PDB entry 3FMT | X-ray diffraction, 2.98 A resolution | chains B and D of the 4 polymer chains in the assembly

[Chain B]
Name: Protein seqA
Organism: Escherichia coli
Notes: fragment: SeqAdelta(41-59)
UniProtKB: P0AFY8 (SEQA_ECOLI); residue numbers follow UniProt; this construct covers 1-40, 60-181
Chain sequence (162 residues; row label = number of the first residue in the row; note: 19 numbers in that range are skipped by the numbering (no residue carries them; nothing is unmodelled there)):
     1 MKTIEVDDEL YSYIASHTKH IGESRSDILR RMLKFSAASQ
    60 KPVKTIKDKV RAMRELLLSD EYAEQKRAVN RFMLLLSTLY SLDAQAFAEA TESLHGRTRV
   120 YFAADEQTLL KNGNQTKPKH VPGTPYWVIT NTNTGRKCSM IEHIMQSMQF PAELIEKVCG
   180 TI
Not modelled in the structure: 36-40
Differences from the reference sequence: engineered mutation Arg25 (Ala in P0AFY8)
Reported in the primary citation:
  - conformationally variable residues (order/disorder transition): Lys34, Ser36 to Gln40
  - binding site for the 22-nt DNA strand: Asn150, Asn152
  - mutagenesis - R70S/R73S: decreased growth
  - self-association interface (contacts with another copy of this molecule); pairs are residue here / residue on that copy: Glu9-Arg30 (hydrogen bond), Arg30-Asp7
  - mutagenesis - D7K, E9K: abolished binding to pairs of GATC sites (citing earlier work)

[Chain D]
Molecule: 22-nt DNA strand
Sequence (22 nucleotides; numbered 1 to 22; the number before each row is that of its first residue):
     1 TCTAAGGATC CCGCCGATCG AC
Not modelled in the structure: 2

[How chain B and chain D interact]
Contacting residue pairs (18; chain B residue first):
  Gly115(B) with DC15(D), phosphate contact; DG16(D), phosphate contact
  Arg116(B) with DG13(D), base contact; DC14(D), base contact; DC15(D), hydrogen bond to the sugar; DG16(D), hydrogen bond to the phosphate
  Thr117(B) with DG16(D), hydrogen bond to the phosphate
  Arg118(B) with DG16(D), hydrogen bond to the phosphate; DA17(D), salt bridge to the phosphate
  Tyr120(B) with DC15(D), sugar contact; DG16(D), hydrogen bond to the phosphate
  Asn133(B) with DA17(D), phosphate contact
  Gln134(B) with DT18(D), phosphate contact
  Asn150(B) with DA17(D), base contact; DT18(D), hydrogen bond to the base
  Asn152(B) with DG16(D), base contact; DA17(D), base contact
  Arg155(B) with DC15(D), salt bridge to the phosphate
Interface residues without a listed pair, chain B (11 interface residues in all): Gly132

[Summary]
11 residues of chain B and 6 residues of chain D are in contact, with 6 hydrogen bonds and 2 salt bridges.
Among the polar pairs are Asn150(B)-DT18(D), Arg116(B)-DC15(D) and Arg116(B)-DG16(D). From the paper: a
binding site for the 22-nt DNA strand at Asn150(B) and Asn152(B); D7K and E9K of chain B abolish binding to
pairs of GATC sites.
Chain B is Protein seqA (Escherichia coli) and chain D is a 22-nt DNA strand; the structure, Crystal structure
of SeqA bound to DNA, was determined by X-ray diffraction.
